3BUO - chains A and B; structure by X-ray diffraction, 2.60 A resolution.

# Chain A
Protein: 13-meric peptide from Epidermal growth factor receptor
Notes: fragment: pTyr-1069 phosphopeptide
UniProt: P00533 (EGFR_HUMAN); residues 1063-1075 here = UniProt positions 1063-1075
Amino-acid sequence (13 residues; row label = number of the first residue in the row):
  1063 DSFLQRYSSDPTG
Not modelled in the structure: 1063, 1075
Modified residues: Tyr1069 (o-phosphotyrosine; PTR)
Swiss-Prot annotation at these positions:
  - modified residue: Ser1064 (Phosphoserine), Tyr1069 (Phosphotyrosine), Ser1070 (Phosphoserine), Ser1071 (Phosphoserine)
  - mutagenesis: Gln1067 (Q1067G: No effect on interaction with CBLC), Arg1068 (R1068G: Strongly decreases interaction with CBLC), Tyr1069 (Y1069F: Abolishes interaction with CBLC)
From the paper describing this entry:
  - contacts within the chain: Arg1068-Tyr1069 (hydrogen bond)
  - post-translational modification sites: Tyr1069

# Chain B
Protein: E3 ubiquitin-protein ligase CBL
Organism: Homo sapiens
Notes: EC 6.3.2.-; fragment: c-Cbl TKB domain, CBL N-terminal
UniProt: P22681 (CBL_HUMAN); residues 23-351 here = UniProt positions 23-351
Amino-acid sequence (329 residues; each row starts with the number of its first residue):
    23 GSLIGLMKDAFQPHHHHHHHLSPHPPGTVDKKMVEKCWKLMDKVVRLCQN
    73 PKLALKNSPPYILDLLPDTYQHLRTILSRYEGKMETLGENEYFRVFMENL
   123 MKKTKQTISLFKEGKERMYEENSQPRRNLTKLSLIFSHMLAELKGIFPSG
   173 LFQGDTFRITKADAAEFWRKAFGEKTIVPWKSFRQALHEVHPISSGLEAM
   223 ALKSTIDLTCNDYISVFEFDIFTRLFQPWSSLLRNWNSLAVTHPGYMAFL
   273 TYDEVKARLQKFIHKPGSYIFRLSCTRLGQWAIGYVTADGNILQTIPHNK
   323 PLFQALIDGFREGFYLFPDGRNQNPDLTG
Not modelled in the structure: 23-47
Differences from the reference sequence: cloning artifact (24)
Swiss-Prot annotation at these positions:
  - binding site (Ca(2+)): Asp229, Thr231, Asn233, Tyr235, Glu240
  - binding site (4-O-phospho-L-tyrosine): Arg294
  - natural variant: Lys287 (K287R: Found in patients with acute myeloid leukemia; uncertain significance)
  - mutagenesis: Ser80 (S80D: Abolishes interaction with ZAP70), Pro82 (P82A: Abolishes interaction with ZAP70), Asp229 (D229Q: Abolishes interaction with ZAP70), Glu240 (E240S: Abolishes interaction with ZAP70), Arg294 (R294K: Abolishes interaction with ZAP70), Gly306 (G306E: Abolishes interaction with ZAP70 and EPHB1, but does not affect interaction with SLA. Reduces ubiquitination and therefore proteasomal degradation of SPRED2)
From the paper describing this entry:
  - mutagenesis - G306E: abolished binding to 13-meric peptide from Epidermal growth factor receptor (chain A)
  - mutagenesis - E334A: unchanged binding to 13-meric peptide from Epidermal growth factor receptor (chain A)

# Interface between chain A and chain B
Contacting residue pairs (27; chain A residue first):
  Ser1064(A) with Asn79(B); Pro81(B); Asp86(B)
  Leu1066(A) with Thr298(B)
  Arg1068(A) with Ser80(B), hydrogen bond; Pro81(B), hydrogen bond (side chain-backbone); Tyr274(B), hydrogen bond (backbone-side chain)
  Tyr1069(A) with Pro81(B); Tyr274(B); Arg294(B); Ser296(B); Cys297(B); Thr298(B); Arg299(B); Gln316(B); Ile318(B)
  Ser1070(A) with Leu315(B); Gln316(B), hydrogen bond (backbone-backbone); Thr317(B), hydrogen bond (backbone-side chain)
  Ser1071(A) with Thr317(B), hydrogen bond (backbone-side chain)
  Asp1072(A) with Thr317(B); Lys322(B), salt bridge
  Pro1073(A) with Tyr307(B); Glu334(B); Phe336(B)
  Thr1074(A) with Lys322(B); Glu334(B), hydrogen bond
Other interface residues (no listed pair), chain B (22 interface residues in all): Tyr83, Asp275, Ala304, Tyr337
From the paper, about this interface:
  - residue pairs: Arg1068(A)-Tyr274(B), Arg1068(A)-Pro81(B), Ser1070(A)-Gln316(B), Asp1072(A)-Lys322(B), Thr1074(A)-Glu334(B), Arg294(B)-Tyr1069(A) (hydrogen bond), Ser296(B)-Tyr1069(A) (hydrogen bond), Thr298(B)-Tyr1069(A) (hydrogen bond), Tyr307(B)-Pro1073(A) (hydrophobic contact), Thr317(B)-Pro1073(A) (hydrophobic contact), Phe336(B)-Pro1073(A) (hydrophobic contact)
  - interface residues, chain B: Tyr307(B), Thr317(B), Phe336(B)
  - hot spots on chain B (mutagenesis) - F336A: decreased binding to 13-meric peptide from Epidermal growth factor receptor (chain A)

# Summary
The interface between chain A and chain B involves 9 residues on one side and 22 on the other; the contacts
include 7 hydrogen bonds and 1 salt bridge. Polar contacts include Asp1072(A)-Lys322(B), Arg1068(A)-Ser80(B)
and Arg1068(A)-Pro81(B). The paper describes contacts between Arg1068(A) and Tyr274(B), Arg1068(A) and
Pro81(B) and Ser1070(A) and Gln316(B) among others; hydrogen bonds between Arg294(B) and Tyr1069(A), Ser296(B)
and Tyr1069(A) and Thr298(B) and Tyr1069(A); hydrophobic contacts between Tyr307(B) and Pro1073(A), Thr317(B)
and Pro1073(A) and Phe336(B) and Pro1073(A). The paper reports that G306E of chain B abolishes binding to
13-meric peptide from Epidermal growth factor receptor (chain A); interface residues Tyr307(B), Thr317(B) and
Phe336(B); 3 substitutions were tested in all.
Chain A is 13-meric peptide from Epidermal growth factor receptor and chain B is E3 ubiquitin-protein ligase
CBL (Homo sapiens); the structure, Crystal structure of c-Cbl-TKB domain complexed with its binding motif in
EGF receptor', was determined by X-ray diffraction (same publication as 3BUM, 3BUN, 3BUW and 3BUX).
